PDB entry 9OJS | X-ray diffraction, 1.85 A resolution | chains A and B of the 3 polymer chains in the assembly

Chain A (and B):
Molecule: Tumor necrosis factor
From: Homo sapiens
Notes: chain B of this document is another copy of the same molecule, construct and numbering; everything in this record applies to it too
Reference sequence: P01375 (TNFA_HUMAN); residues 1-157 here correspond to UniProt positions 77-233 (UniProt number = residue number + 76)
Sequence (158 residues; numbered 0 to 157; the number before each row is that of its first residue; numbering starts at 0):
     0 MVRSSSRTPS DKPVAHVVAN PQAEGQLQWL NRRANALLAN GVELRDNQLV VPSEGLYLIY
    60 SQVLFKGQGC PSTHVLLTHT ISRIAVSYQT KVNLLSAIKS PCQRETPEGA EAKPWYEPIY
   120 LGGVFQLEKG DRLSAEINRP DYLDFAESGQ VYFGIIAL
Not modelled in the structure: 0-6, 107-110 (chain B: 0-10, 21, 31-33, 45, 85-88, 103-111, 146)
Construct notes: initiating methionine (0)
Curated features (UniProtKB/Swiss-Prot):
  - glycosylation: Ser4 (O-linked (GalNAc...) serine)
Disulfide bonds: Cys69-Cys101
Residues lining bound ligands: A1CB0 ((6R,13R,14R)-10-fluoro-11-[2-(2-hydroxypropan-2-yl)pyrimidin-5-yl]-7H-6,14-methanopyrido[3',2':4,5]imidazo[1,2-b][2,5]benzodiazocin-5(14H)-one): Lys11, Leu57, Tyr59, Tyr119, Val123, Ile155, Leu157

Chain A / chain B interface:
Contacting residue pairs (14):
  Leu55(A) - Asn34(B)
  Leu94(A) - Gln149(B)
  Tyr119(A) - Tyr119(B)  hydrogen bond (backbone-side chain)
  Leu120(A) - Tyr119(B)
  Gly121(A) - Gln61(B)  hydrogen bond (backbone-side chain)
  Gly121(A) - Tyr119(B)
  Gly121(A) - Gln149(B)
  Gly122(A) - Gly148(B)
  Gly122(A) - Tyr151(B)
  Val123(A) - His15(B)
  Val123(A) - Gly148(B)  hydrogen bond (backbone-backbone)
  Val123(A) - Tyr151(B)
  Phe124(A) - Gly148(B)
  Leu157(A) - Tyr59(B)
Also at the interface, not in a pair above, chain A (10 interface residues in all): Leu57

Overview:
The interface between chain A and chain B involves 10 residues on one side and 8 on the other, with 3 hydrogen
bonds. Among the polar pairs are Tyr119(A)-Tyr119(B), Gly121(A)-Gln61(B) and Val123(A)-Gly148(B). Ligands of
chain A: compound A1CB0.
Chain A and chain B are both Tumor necrosis factor (Homo sapiens); the structure, Crystal structure of TNF
alpha in complex with compound 4, was determined by X-ray diffraction together with 9OJO, 9OJY and 9OK6 from
the same study.
